3N5I - chains C and D of the 4 polymer chains in the assembly; structure by X-ray diffraction, 1.80 A resolution.

== Chain C (and D) ==
Name: Beta-peptidyl aminopeptidase
From: Sphingosinicella xenopeptidilytica
Notes: chain D of this document is another copy of the same molecule, construct and numbering; everything in this record applies to it too
Reference sequence: Q52VH2 (Q52VH2_9SPHN); residues 1-373 here correspond to UniProt positions 30-402 (UniProt number = residue number + 29)
Chain sequence (373 residues; numbered 1 to 373; the number before each row is that of its first residue):
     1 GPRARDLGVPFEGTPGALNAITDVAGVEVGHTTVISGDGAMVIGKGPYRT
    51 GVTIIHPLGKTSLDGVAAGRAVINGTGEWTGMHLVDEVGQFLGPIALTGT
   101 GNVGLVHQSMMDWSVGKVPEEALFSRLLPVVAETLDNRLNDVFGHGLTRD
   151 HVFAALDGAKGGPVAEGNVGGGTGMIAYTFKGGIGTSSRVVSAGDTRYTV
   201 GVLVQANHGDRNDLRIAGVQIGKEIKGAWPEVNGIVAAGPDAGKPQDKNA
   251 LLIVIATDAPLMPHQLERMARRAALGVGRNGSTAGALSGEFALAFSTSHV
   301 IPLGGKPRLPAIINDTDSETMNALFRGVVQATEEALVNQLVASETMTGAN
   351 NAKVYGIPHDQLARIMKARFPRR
Unresolved in the structure: 239-247, 372-373 (chain D: 372-373)
Construct notes: engineered mutation Ala250 (Ser279 in Q52VH2)
Curated features (UniProtKB/Swiss-Prot):
  - active site (Proton donor/acceptor): Ser288, Glu290
What the authors report for this chain:
  - catalytic residues: Glu133, Leu135, Asn207, Ser288, Glu290 (proposed by the authors, not directly observed)
  - conformationally variable residues (loop rearrangement): Glu231 to Asn249
  - mutagenesis - K248A, N249A: unchanged catalytic activity
  - mutagenesis - E133A: abolished catalytic activity
  - mutagenesis - S288A, E290A: decreased catalytic activity

== Chain C / chain D interface ==
Pairs across the interface - 60 pairs, chain C then chain D:
  Glu12(C) - Gln220(D)  hydrogen bond
  Asn74(C) - Arg268(D)
  Asn74(C) - Arg272(D)
  Arg215(C) - Gly218(D)
  Arg215(C) - Arg279(D)
  Arg215(C) - Glu333(D)  salt bridge
  Gly218(C) - Arg215(D)
  Gly218(C) - Gly218(D)
  Gln220(C) - Glu12(D)
  Arg268(C) - Asn74(D)
  Arg268(C) - Ala286(D)  hydrogen bond (side chain-backbone)
  Arg272(C) - Asn74(D)
  Arg272(C) - Thr283(D)  hydrogen bond (side chain-backbone)
  Arg272(C) - Ala284(D)  hydrogen bond (side chain-backbone)
  Arg272(C) - Gly285(D)
  Ala274(C) - Leu275(D)
  Leu275(C) - Ala274(D)
  Leu275(C) - Gly278(D)
  Leu275(C) - Ser282(D)
  Leu275(C) - Thr283(D)
  Leu275(C) - Ala284(D)  hydrophobic
  Gly278(C) - Leu275(D)
  Gly278(C) - Arg279(D)
  Arg279(C) - Arg215(D)
  Arg279(C) - Gly278(D)
  Arg279(C) - Gly281(D)  hydrogen bond (side chain-backbone)
  Arg279(C) - Thr283(D)
  Gly281(C) - Arg279(D)  hydrogen bond (backbone-side chain)
  Ser282(C) - Leu275(D)
  Thr283(C) - Arg272(D)  hydrogen bond (backbone-side chain)
  Thr283(C) - Leu275(D)
  Thr283(C) - Arg279(D)
  Thr283(C) - Val329(D)
  Ala284(C) - Arg272(D)  hydrogen bond (backbone-side chain)
  Ala284(C) - Leu275(D)  hydrophobic
  Ala284(C) - Phe325(D)
  Gly285(C) - Arg272(D)
  Gly285(C) - Asn322(D)
  Ala286(C) - Arg268(D)  hydrogen bond (backbone-side chain)
  Ala286(C) - Asp315(D)
  Ala286(C) - Met321(D)  hydrophobic
  Ala286(C) - Asn322(D)  hydrogen bond (backbone-side chain)
  Ala286(C) - Phe325(D)  hydrophobic
  Leu287(C) - Thr316(D)
  Leu287(C) - Ser318(D)
  Asp315(C) - Ala286(D)
  Thr316(C) - Leu287(D)
  Ser318(C) - Asp247(D)  hydrogen bond
  Ser318(C) - Leu287(D)
  Met321(C) - Ala286(D)  hydrophobic
  Asn322(C) - Gly285(D)
  Asn322(C) - Ala286(D)  hydrogen bond (side chain-backbone)
  Phe325(C) - Thr283(D)
  Phe325(C) - Ala284(D)
  Phe325(C) - Ala286(D)  hydrophobic
  Arg326(C) - Asp213(D)  salt bridge
  Arg326(C) - Thr283(D)  hydrogen bond
  Val329(C) - Thr283(D)
  Glu333(C) - Arg215(D)  salt bridge
  Arg369(C) - Arg369(D)
Also at the interface, not in a pair above, chain C (37 interface residues in all): Val72, Ile73, Thr76, Asp210, Asn212, Ala217, Val219, Arg271, Val277
Also at the interface, not in a pair above, chain D (37 interface residues in all): Val72, Ile73, Thr76, Asn212, Ala217, Arg271, Val277, Arg326

== Overview ==
Chain C and chain D each contribute 37 residues to their interface; the contacts include 13 hydrogen bonds and
3 salt bridges. Among the polar pairs are Arg215(C)-Glu333(D), Arg326(C)-Asp213(D) and Glu12(C)-Gln220(D). The
paper reports catalytic residues Glu133(C), Leu135(C) and Asn207(C) among others; S288A and E290A of chain C
reduce catalytic activity; 5 substitutions were tested in all.
Both chains are Beta-peptidyl aminopeptidase (Sphingosinicella xenopeptidilytica). Entry 3N5I (Crystal
structure of the precursor (S250A mutant) of the N-terminal beta-aminopeptidase BapA) was determined by X-ray
diffraction together with 3N2W and 3N33 from the same study.
